PDB entry 6W6G | electron microscopy, 3.10 A resolution | chains E and F of the 7 polymer chains in the assembly

== Chain E (and F) ==
Name: Chaperone protein ClpB
Source organism: Mycobacterium tuberculosis
Notes: chain F of this document is another copy of the same molecule, construct and numbering; everything in this record applies to it too
UniProtKB: P9WPD0 (CLPB_MYCTO); numbering as in UniProt (aligned over 1-848)
Sequence (848 residues; each row starts with the number of its first residue):
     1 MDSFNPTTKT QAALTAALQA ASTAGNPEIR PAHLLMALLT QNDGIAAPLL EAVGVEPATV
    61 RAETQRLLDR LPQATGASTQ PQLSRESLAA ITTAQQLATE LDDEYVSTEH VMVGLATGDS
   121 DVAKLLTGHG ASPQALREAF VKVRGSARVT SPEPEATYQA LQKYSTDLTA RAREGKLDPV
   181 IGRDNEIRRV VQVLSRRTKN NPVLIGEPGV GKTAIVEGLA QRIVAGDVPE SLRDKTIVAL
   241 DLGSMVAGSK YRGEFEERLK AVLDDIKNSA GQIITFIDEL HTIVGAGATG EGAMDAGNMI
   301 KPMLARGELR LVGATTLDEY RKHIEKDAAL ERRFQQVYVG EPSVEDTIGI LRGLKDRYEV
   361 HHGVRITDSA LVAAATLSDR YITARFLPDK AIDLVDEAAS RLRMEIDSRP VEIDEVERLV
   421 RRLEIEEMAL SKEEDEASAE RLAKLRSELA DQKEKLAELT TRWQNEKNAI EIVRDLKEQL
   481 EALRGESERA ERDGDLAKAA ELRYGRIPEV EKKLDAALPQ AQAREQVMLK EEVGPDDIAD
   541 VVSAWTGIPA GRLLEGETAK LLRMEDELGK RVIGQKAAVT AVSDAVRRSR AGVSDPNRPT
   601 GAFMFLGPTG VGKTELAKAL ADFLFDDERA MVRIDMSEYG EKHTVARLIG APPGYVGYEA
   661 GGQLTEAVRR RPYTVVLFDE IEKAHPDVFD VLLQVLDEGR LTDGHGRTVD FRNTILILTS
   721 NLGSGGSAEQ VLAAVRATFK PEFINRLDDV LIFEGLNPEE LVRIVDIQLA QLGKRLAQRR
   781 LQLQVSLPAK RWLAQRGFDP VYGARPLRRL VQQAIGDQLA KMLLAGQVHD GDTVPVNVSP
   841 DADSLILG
Disordered / not traced: 1-158, 247-251, 285-296, 408-529, 846-848 (chain F: 1-158, 246-254, 285-297, 408-529, 650-661, 846-848)
Swiss-Prot annotation at these positions:
  - binding site (ATP): Gly-206 to Thr-213, Gly-607 to Thr-614
Ligand contacts:
  - ADP (adenosine-5'-diphosphate): Arg-571, Val-572, Ile-573, Gly-574, Gln-575, Thr-609, Gly-610, Val-611, Gly-612, Lys-613, Thr-614, Glu-615, Leu-756, Ile-764, Ala-804, Arg-805
  - ATP-gamma-S (AGS; phosphothiophosphoric acid-adenylate ester): Asp-178, Pro-179, Val-180, Ile-181, Glu-207, Pro-208, Gly-209, Val-210, Gly-211, Lys-212, Thr-213, Ala-214, Ile-350, Leu-354, Pro-388, Asp-389, Ile-392
Reported in the primary citation:
  - mutagenesis - L18R, S22R, L88R, T92R: unchanged catalytic activity (ATP hydrolysis)
  - mutagenesis - R365A, D368R, E434K, E436R: unchanged catalytic activity (ClpB ATPase activity)
  - mutagenesis - R422A: abolished catalytic activity on refold a protein substrate
  - mutagenesis - L18R, L88R, R365A, D368R, E436R, L496A, Y504A: abolished catalytic activity
  - mutagenesis - E434K: decreased catalytic activity on aggregated luciferase reactivation
  - mutagenesis - Q11R, T15R: abolished expression
  - mutagenesis - S22R, T92R: decreased catalytic activity on aggregate luciferase reactivation
  - mutagenesis - R503A: unchanged catalytic activity

== Interface between chain E and chain F ==
Pairs across the interface (38):
  Arg-171(E) with Arg-306(F)
  Ser-244(E) with Asn-298(F)
  Arg-357(E) with Arg-197(F)
  Tyr-358(E) with Arg-197(F)
  His-361(E) with Arg-196(F); Arg-197(F)
  His-362(E) with Ser-195(F); Arg-196(F)
  Asp-393(E) with Arg-196(F), salt bridge
  Asp-396(E) with Arg-196(F), salt bridge; Arg-197(F), hydrogen bond (side chain-backbone); Thr-198(F), hydrogen bond (side chain-backbone)
  Glu-397(E) with Arg-189(F), salt bridge; Gln-192(F)
  Ser-400(E) with Gln-192(F), hydrogen bond; Ser-195(F)
  Arg-401(E) with Gln-192(F)
  Met-404(E) with Arg-188(F); Gln-192(F)
  Arg-629(E) with Glu-742(F)
  Arg-633(E) with Arg-736(F), hydrogen bond (side chain-backbone)
  Glu-659(E) with Lys-642(F)
  Arg-775(E) with Ser-594(F); Asp-595(F), salt bridge
  Gln-778(E) with Gly-592(F); Val-593(F); Ser-594(F); Asp-595(F)
  Arg-809(E) with Asp-749(F), salt bridge
  Gln-812(E) with Arg-588(F)
  Gly-816(E) with Arg-588(F)
  Asp-817(E) with Asp-584(F); Arg-588(F)
  Ala-820(E) with Arg-587(F); Arg-588(F)
  Leu-824(E) with Glu-555(F); Gly-556(F); Glu-557(F)
Interface residues without a listed pair, chain E (31 interface residues in all): Lys-176, Asp-178, Thr-213, Gly-243, Asp-407, Lys-774, Leu-776, Lys-821
Interface residues without a listed pair, chain F (34 interface residues in all): Val-191, Asp-227, Lys-301, Ala-305, Arg-332, Gln-335, Ala-585, Leu-693, Glu-698, Arg-746, Asp-748

== Overview ==
31 residues of chain E face 34 of chain F across their interface, with 4 hydrogen bonds and 5 salt bridges.
Polar contacts include Asp-393(E)/Arg-196(F), Asp-396(E)/Arg-196(F) and Glu-397(E)/Arg-189(F). The paper
reports that L18R, L88R and R365A of chain E, among others, abolish catalytic activity; Q11R and T15R of chain
E abolish expression; 14 substitutions were tested in all.
Chain E and chain F are both Chaperone protein ClpB (Mycobacterium tuberculosis); the structure, The
Mycobacterium tuberculosis ClpB disaggregase hexamer structure in conformation I in the presence of DnaK
chaperone ..., was determined by electron microscopy (same publication as 6W6H, 6W6I and 6W6J).
